Entry 2IGA (X-ray diffraction, 1.95 A resolution); this record covers chains A and C of the 4 polymer chains in the assembly.

Chain A (and C):
Protein: Homoprotocatechuate 2,3-dioxygenase
Source organism: Brevibacterium fuscum
Notes: EC 1.13.11.15; chain C of this document is another copy of the same molecule, construct and numbering; everything in this record applies to it too
Reference sequence: Q45135 (Q45135_9MICO); numbering as in UniProt (aligned over 1-365)
Amino-acid sequence (365 residues; row label = number of the first residue in the row):
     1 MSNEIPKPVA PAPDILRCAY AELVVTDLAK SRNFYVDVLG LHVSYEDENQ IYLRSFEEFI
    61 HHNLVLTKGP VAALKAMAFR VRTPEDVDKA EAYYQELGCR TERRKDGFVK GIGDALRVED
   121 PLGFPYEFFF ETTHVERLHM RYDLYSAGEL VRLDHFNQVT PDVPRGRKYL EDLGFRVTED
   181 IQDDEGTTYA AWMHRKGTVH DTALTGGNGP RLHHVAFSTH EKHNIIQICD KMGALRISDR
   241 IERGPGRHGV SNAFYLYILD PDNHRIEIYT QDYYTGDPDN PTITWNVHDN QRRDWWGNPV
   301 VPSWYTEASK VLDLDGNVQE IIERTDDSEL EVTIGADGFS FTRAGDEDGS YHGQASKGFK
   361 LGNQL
Unresolved in the structure: 1-3, 363-365
Ion coordination: Fe2+: His-155, His-214, Glu-267
Residues lining bound ligands: XXP (2-keto,5-nitro,6-hydroxy-3,5-hexadienoic acid): His-155, Asn-157, Trp-192, His-200, His-214, Arg-243, His-248, Gly-249, Val-250, Ser-251, Tyr-257, Glu-267, Tyr-269, Arg-292, Arg-293, Trp-304
Reported in the primary citation:
  - Fe2+ coordination: His-155, His-214, Glu-267
  - binding site for the ligand XX2: Tyr-257
  - binding site for XXP: Arg-243, His-248, Arg-293
  - binding site for oxygen molecule: Asn-157, His-200
  - binding site for the ligand XX3: Asn-157, His-200
  - catalytic residues: His-200 (proposed by the authors, not directly observed)

Chain A / chain C interface:
Contacting residue pairs (83):
  Lys-222(A) with Ile-226(C)
  Ile-226(A) with Lys-222(C); Phe-254(C), hydrophobic; Trp-296(C), hydrophobic
  Cys-229(A) with Trp-296(C)
  Asp-230(A) with Arg-247(C), salt bridge; Trp-295(C), hydrogen bond (backbone-side chain); Trp-296(C), hydrogen bond
  Gly-233(A) with Gln-291(C), hydrogen bond (backbone-side chain); Trp-295(C)
  Ala-234(A) with Trp-295(C)
  Arg-236(A) with Trp-285(C); Asp-289(C), salt bridge; Gln-291(C); Thr-342(C), hydrogen bond (side chain-backbone); Arg-343(C), hydrogen bond (backbone-side chain)
  Ser-238(A) with Gln-291(C), hydrogen bond; Trp-295(C); Trp-296(C); Thr-342(C); Lys-357(C), hydrogen bond (backbone-side chain)
  Asp-239(A) with Thr-342(C); Arg-343(C), salt bridge; Gly-349(C)
  Ile-241(A) with Trp-296(C); Lys-357(C), hydrogen bond (backbone-side chain)
  Gly-244(A) with Asn-298(C), hydrogen bond (backbone-side chain)
  Pro-245(A) with Trp-296(C)
  Arg-247(A) with Asp-230(C), salt bridge
  Phe-254(A) with Ile-226(C), hydrophobic
  Trp-285(A) with Arg-236(C)
  Asp-289(A) with Arg-236(C), salt bridge
  Gln-291(A) with Gly-233(C), hydrogen bond (side chain-backbone); Arg-236(C); Ser-238(C), hydrogen bond
  Trp-295(A) with Asp-230(C), hydrogen bond (side chain-backbone); Gly-233(C); Ala-234(C); Arg-236(C); Ser-238(C)
  Trp-296(A) with Ile-226(C), hydrophobic; Cys-229(C); Asp-230(C), hydrogen bond; Ser-238(C); Ile-241(C), hydrophobic; Pro-245(C)
  Asn-298(A) with Gly-244(C), hydrogen bond (side chain-backbone)
  Pro-299(A) with Phe-359(C), hydrophobic
  Val-300(A) with Phe-359(C)
  Val-301(A) with Lys-357(C); Phe-359(C), hydrophobic
  Pro-302(A) with Lys-357(C); Gly-358(C); Phe-359(C)
  Thr-342(A) with Arg-236(C), hydrogen bond (backbone-side chain); Ser-238(C); Asp-239(C)
  Arg-343(A) with Arg-236(C), hydrogen bond (side chain-backbone); Asp-239(C), salt bridge
  Gly-349(A) with Asp-239(C)
  Gln-354(A) with Gly-362(C)
  Lys-357(A) with Ser-238(C), hydrogen bond (side chain-backbone); Ile-241(C), hydrogen bond (side chain-backbone); Glu-242(C); Val-301(C)
  Gly-358(A) with Pro-302(C); Gly-362(C), hydrogen bond (backbone-backbone)
  Phe-359(A) with Pro-299(C), hydrophobic; Val-300(C); Val-301(C), hydrophobic; Pro-302(C); Phe-359(C), hydrophobic; Lys-360(C); Gly-362(C)
  Lys-360(A) with Phe-359(C); Lys-360(C), hydrogen bond (backbone-backbone); Leu-361(C); Gly-362(C)
  Leu-361(A) with Gly-358(C); Lys-360(C)
  Gly-362(A) with Gln-354(C), hydrogen bond (backbone-side chain); Gly-358(C), hydrogen bond (backbone-backbone); Lys-360(C)
Other interface residues (no listed pair), chain A (40 interface residues in all): Ile-237, Glu-242, Gly-297, Asp-348, Tyr-351, Ala-355
Other interface residues (no listed pair), chain C (40 interface residues in all): Ile-237, Gly-297, Asp-348, Tyr-351, Ala-355

In short:
Chain A and chain C each contribute 40 residues to their interface; the contacts include 22 hydrogen bonds and
6 salt bridges. Polar contacts include Asp-230(A)/Arg-247(C), Arg-236(A)/Asp-289(C) and Asp-239(A)/Arg-343(C).
Chain A binds compound XXP. His-155(A), His-214(A) and Glu-267(A) coordinate Fe2+. From the paper: the
catalytic residue His-200(A); a binding site for XXP at Arg-243(A), His-248(A) and Arg-293(A).
Both chains are Homoprotocatechuate 2,3-dioxygenase (Brevibacterium fuscum). Entry 2IGA (Structure of
Homoprotocatechuate 2,3-Dioxygenase from B. fuscum in complex with reactive intermediates formed via in
crystallo ...) was determined by X-ray diffraction together with 2IG9 from the same study.
